PDB entry 7X58 | electron microscopy, 3.93 A resolution | chains H and J of the 10 polymer chains in the assembly

[Chain H]
Molecule: Histone H4
Source organism: Homo sapiens
Reference sequence: P62805 (H4_HUMAN); residues 1-102 here correspond to UniProt positions 2-103 (UniProt number = residue number + 1)
Amino-acid sequence (106 residues; each row starts with the number of its first residue; numbers below 1 keep their minus sign (Gly-3 is residue -3)):
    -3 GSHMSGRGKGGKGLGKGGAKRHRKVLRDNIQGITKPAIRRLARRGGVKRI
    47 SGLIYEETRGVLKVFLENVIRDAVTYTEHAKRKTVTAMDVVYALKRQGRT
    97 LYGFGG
Not modelled in the structure: -3 to 22, 96-102
Construct notes: expression tag (-3 to 0)
UniProt features mapped onto this chain:
  - DNA-binding region: Lys16 to Lys20
  - modified residue: Ser1 (N-acetylserine), Arg3 (Asymmetric dimethylarginine), Lys5 (N6-(2-hydroxyisobutyryl)lysine), Lys8 (N6-(2-hydroxyisobutyryl)lysine), Lys12 (N6-(2-hydroxyisobutyryl)lysine), Lys16 (N6-(2-hydroxyisobutyryl)lysine), Lys20 (N6,N6,N6-trimethyllysine), Lys31 (N6-(2-hydroxyisobutyryl)lysine), Lys44 (N6-(2-hydroxyisobutyryl)lysine), Ser47 (Phosphoserine), Tyr51 (Phosphotyrosine), Lys59 (N6-(2-hydroxyisobutyryl)lysine), Lys77 (N6-(2-hydroxyisobutyryl)lysine), Lys79 (N6-(2-hydroxyisobutyryl)lysine), Thr80 (Phosphothreonine), Tyr88 (Phosphotyrosine), Lys91 (N6-(2-hydroxyisobutyryl)lysine)
  - cross-link (Glycyl lysine isopeptide (Lys-Gly)): Lys12 (interchain with G-Cter in SUMO2), Lys20 (interchain with G-Cter in SUMO2), Lys31 (interchain with G-Cter in SUMO2), Lys59 (interchain with G-Cter in SUMO2), Lys79 (interchain with G-Cter in SUMO2), Lys91 (interchain with G-Cter in SUMO2)

[Chain J]
Molecule: Widom601 DNA RV
Source organism: synthetic construct
Sequence (145 nucleotides; each row starts with the number of its first residue; numbers below 1 keep their minus sign (DA-74 is residue -74)):
   -74 ATCGATGTATATATCTGACACGTGCCTGGAGACTAGGGAGTAATCCCCTT
   -24 GGCGGTTAAAACGCGGGGGACAGCGCGTACGTGCGTTTAAGCGGTGCTAG
    26 AGCTGTCTACGACCAATTGAGCGGCCTCGGCACCGGGATTCTGAT
Not modelled in the structure: -74 to -60, 62-70

[Interface between chain H and chain J]
Contacting residue pairs - 14 pairs, chain H then chain J:
  Arg35(H) - DG-23(J)  salt bridge to the phosphate
  Arg39(H) - DC-22(J)  salt bridge to the phosphate
  Arg45(H) - DG-23(J)  phosphate contact
  Ile46(H) - DG-24(J)  sugar contact
  Ile46(H) - DG-23(J)  hydrogen bond to the phosphate
  Ser47(H) - DG-24(J)  phosphate contact
  Gly48(H) - DG-24(J)  hydrogen bond to the phosphate
  Arg78(H) - DA-3(J)  phosphate contact
  Arg78(H) - DG-2(J)  salt bridge to the phosphate
  Lys79(H) - DC-4(J)  phosphate contact
  Lys79(H) - DA-3(J)  hydrogen bond to the phosphate
  Thr80(H) - DC-4(J)  phosphate contact
  Thr80(H) - DA-3(J)  hydrogen bond to the phosphate
  Thr82(H) - DG-2(J)  phosphate contact
Other interface residues (no listed pair), chain H (11 interface residues in all): Lys44

[Summary]
11 residues of chain H and 6 residues of chain J are in contact, with 4 hydrogen bonds and 3 salt bridges.
Polar contacts include Ile46(H)-DG-23(J), Gly48(H)-DG-24(J) and Lys79(H)-DA-3(J). Curated annotation (UniProt)
lists a DNA-binding region on chain H.
Here chain H is Histone H4 (Homo sapiens) and chain J is Widom601 DNA RV (synthetic construct). Entry 7X58
(Cryo-EM structure of human subnucleosome (open form)) was determined by electron microscopy (same publication
as 7X57 and 7YOZ).
